PDB entry 6D4K | X-ray diffraction, 1.32 A resolution | chain A

# Chain A
Molecule: Probable L, D-transpeptidase 3
Organism: Mycobacterium tuberculosis (strain ATCC 25618 / H37Rv)
Notes: EC 2.3.2.-
UniProtKB: O06825 (LDT3_MYCTU); residues 1-240 here correspond to UniProt positions 32-271 (UniProt number = residue number + 31)
Amino-acid sequence (261 residues; numbered -20 to 240; the number before each row is that of its first residue; numbers below 1 keep their minus sign (Met-20 is residue -20)):
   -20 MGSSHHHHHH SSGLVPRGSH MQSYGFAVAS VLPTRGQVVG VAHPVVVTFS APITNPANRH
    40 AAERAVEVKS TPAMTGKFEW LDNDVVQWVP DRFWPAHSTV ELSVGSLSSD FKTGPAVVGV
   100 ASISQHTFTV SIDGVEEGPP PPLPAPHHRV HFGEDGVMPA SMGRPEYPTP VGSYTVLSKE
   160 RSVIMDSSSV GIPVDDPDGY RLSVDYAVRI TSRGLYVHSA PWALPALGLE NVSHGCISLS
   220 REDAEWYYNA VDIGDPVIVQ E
Unresolved in the structure: -20 to 2
Differences from the reference sequence: initiating methionine (-20); expression tag (-19 to 0)
Metal / ion sites: Ca2+: Val17, Asp231

# Summary
Val17 and Asp231 coordinate Ca2+.
Chain A is Probable L, D-transpeptidase 3 (Mycobacterium tuberculosis (strain ATCC 25618 / H37Rv)); the
structure, Crystal structure of L,D-transpeptidase 3 from Mycobacterium tuberculosis at 1.32 A resolution, was
determined by X-ray diffraction, deposited together with 6D51 and 6D5A.
